6FJK - chain A; structure by X-ray diffraction, 2.02 A resolution.

Chain A:
Molecule: Inositol-pentakisphosphate 2-kinase
From: Arabidopsis thaliana
Notes: EC 2.7.1.158
Reference sequence: A0A178UAB5 (A0A178UAB5_ARATH); numbering as in UniProt (aligned over 1-451)
Chain sequence (470 residues; each row starts with the number of its first residue; numbers below 1 keep their minus sign (Met-18 is residue -18)):
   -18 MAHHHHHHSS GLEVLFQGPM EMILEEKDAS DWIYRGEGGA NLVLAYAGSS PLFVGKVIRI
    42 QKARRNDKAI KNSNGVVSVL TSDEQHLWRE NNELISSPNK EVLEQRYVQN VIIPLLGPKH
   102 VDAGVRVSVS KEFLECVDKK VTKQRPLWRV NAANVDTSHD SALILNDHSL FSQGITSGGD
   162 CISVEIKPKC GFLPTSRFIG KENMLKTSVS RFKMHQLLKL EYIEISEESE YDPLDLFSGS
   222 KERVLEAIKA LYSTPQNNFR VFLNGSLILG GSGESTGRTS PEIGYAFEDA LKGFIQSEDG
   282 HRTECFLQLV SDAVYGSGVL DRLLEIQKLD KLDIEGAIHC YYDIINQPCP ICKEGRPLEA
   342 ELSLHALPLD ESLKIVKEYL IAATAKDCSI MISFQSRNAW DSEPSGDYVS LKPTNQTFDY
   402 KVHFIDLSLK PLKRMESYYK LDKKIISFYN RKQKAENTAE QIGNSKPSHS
Disordered / not traced: -18 to -7, 155-157, 335-341, 378-387, 438-451
Sequence notes: initiating methionine (-18); expression tag (-17 to 0); conflict Met185 (Ile in A0A178UAB5)
Ion coordination: Zn2+: His320, Cys330, Cys333, His346; Mg2+: Asp407 (together with ADP, inositol hexakisphosphate)
Residues lining bound ligands:
  - ADP (adenosine-5'-diphosphate): Arg16, Gly17, Glu18, Gly19, Gly20, Ala21, Asn22, Val24, Val38, Arg40, Leu146, Asn147, Asp148, His149, Ser150, Glu166, Arg241, Phe243, Met372, Ile406, Asp407, Ser409
  - inositol hexakisphosphate (IHP): Gly19, Gly20, Ala21, Arg130, Lys168, Lys170, Arg192, His196, Lys200, Asn238, Asp368, Asp407, Lys411, Arg415, Tyr419, Leu422
What the authors report for this chain:
  - binding site for inositol hexakisphosphate: Arg130, Lys168, Lys170, Lys200, Asn238, Arg415, Tyr419

Overview:
Bound to chain A: inositol hexakisphosphate and ADP. The Zn2+ site is built by His320, Cys330, Cys333 and
His346. From the paper: a binding site for inositol hexakisphosphate at Arg130, Lys168 and Lys170 among
others.
Chain A is Inositol-pentakisphosphate 2-kinase (Arabidopsis thaliana); the structure, Inositol
1,3,4,5,6-pentakisphosphate 2-kinase from A. thaliana in complex with myo-IP6 and ADP, was determined by X-ray
diffraction (same publication as 6FL3, 6GFG and 6GFH).
